PDB entry 6BK2 | X-ray diffraction, 1.68 A resolution | chain A

Chain A:
Molecule: UDP-glycosyltransferase 79
From: Oryza sativa subsp. japonica
Notes: EC 2.4.1.-
UniProtKB: Q7XT97 (UGT79_ORYSJ); residue numbers follow UniProt; this construct covers 1-466
Amino-acid sequence (467 residues; row label = number of the first residue in the row; numbering starts at 0):
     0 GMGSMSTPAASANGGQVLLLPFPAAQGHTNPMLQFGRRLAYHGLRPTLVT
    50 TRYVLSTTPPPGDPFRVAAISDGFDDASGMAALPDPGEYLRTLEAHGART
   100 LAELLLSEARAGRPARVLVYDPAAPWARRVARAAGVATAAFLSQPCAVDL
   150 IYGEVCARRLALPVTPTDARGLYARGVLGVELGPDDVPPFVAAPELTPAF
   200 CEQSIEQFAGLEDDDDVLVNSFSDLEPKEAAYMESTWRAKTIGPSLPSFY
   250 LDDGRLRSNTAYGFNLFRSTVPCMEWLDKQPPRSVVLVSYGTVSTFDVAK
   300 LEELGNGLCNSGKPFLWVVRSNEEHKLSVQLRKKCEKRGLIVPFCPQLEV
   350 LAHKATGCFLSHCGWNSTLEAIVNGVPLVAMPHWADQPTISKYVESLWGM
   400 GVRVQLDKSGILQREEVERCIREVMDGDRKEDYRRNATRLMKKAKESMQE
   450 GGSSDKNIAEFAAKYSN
Disordered / not traced: 0-14, 255-258, 466
Sequence notes: expression tag (0); engineered mutation Ala122 (His in Q7XT97), Ala123 (Leu in Q7XT97)
Ligand contacts: UDP (uridine-5'-diphosphate): His27, Ser288, Gly290, Thr291, Val292, Val317, Phe343, Cys344, Gln346, His361, Gly363, Trp364, Asn365, Ser366, Glu369, Gln386
Curated features (UniProtKB/Swiss-Prot):
  - active site: His27 (Proton acceptor), Asp120 (Charge relay)
  - binding site (UDP-alpha-D-glucose): His27, Ser142, Thr291, Phe343, Cys344, His361, Trp364, Asn365, Ser366, Glu369, Asp385, Gln386
  - binding site (UDP): Thr291, Phe343, Cys344, His361, Asn365, Ser366, Glu369
  - mutagenesis: His27 (H27N: Loss of activity; when associated with A-120), Asp120 (D120A: Loss of activity; when associated with N-27), Thr291 (T291A/V: Loss of activity), His361 (H361A: No effect on activity)

In short:
Ligands of chain A: UDP. Curated annotation (UniProt) lists active-site residues His27 and Asp120, 12
UDP-alpha-D-glucose-binding residues, 7 UDP-binding residues and 4 mutagenesis sites.
Chain A is UDP-glycosyltransferase 79 (Oryza sativa subsp. japonica); the structure, Crystal structure of Os79
H122A/L123A from O. sativa in complex with UDP, was determined by X-ray diffraction together with 6BK0, 6BK1
and 6BK3 from the same study.
